Entry 8YBJ (electron microscopy, 2.38 A resolution); this record covers chains F and I of the 10 polymer chains in the assembly.

[Chain F]
Protein: Histone H4
Source organism: Homo sapiens
Reference sequence: P62805 (H4_HUMAN); residues 0-102 here correspond to UniProt positions 1-103 (UniProt number = residue number + 1)
Chain sequence (106 residues; numbered -3 to 102; the number before each row is that of its first residue; numbers below 1 keep their minus sign (Gly-3 is residue -3)):
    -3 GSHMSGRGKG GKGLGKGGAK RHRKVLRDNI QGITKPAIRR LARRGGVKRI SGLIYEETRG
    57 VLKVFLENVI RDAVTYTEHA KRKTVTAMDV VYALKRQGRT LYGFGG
Not modelled in the structure: -3 to 21
Differences from the reference sequence: expression tag (-3 to -1)
Swiss-Prot annotation at these positions:
  - DNA-binding region: Lys16 to Lys20
  - modified residue: Ser1 (N-acetylserine), Arg3 (Asymmetric dimethylarginine), Lys5 (N6-(2-hydroxyisobutyryl)lysine), Lys8 (N6-(2-hydroxyisobutyryl)lysine), Lys12 (N6-(2-hydroxyisobutyryl)lysine), Lys16 (N6-(2-hydroxyisobutyryl)lysine), Lys20 (N6,N6,N6-trimethyllysine), Lys31 (N6-(2-hydroxyisobutyryl)lysine), Lys44 (N6-(2-hydroxyisobutyryl)lysine), Ser47 (Phosphoserine), Tyr51 (Phosphotyrosine), Lys59 (N6-(2-hydroxyisobutyryl)lysine), Lys77 (N6-(2-hydroxyisobutyryl)lysine), Lys79 (N6-(2-hydroxyisobutyryl)lysine), Thr80 (Phosphothreonine), Tyr88 (Phosphotyrosine), Lys91 (N6-(2-hydroxyisobutyryl)lysine)
  - cross-link (Glycyl lysine isopeptide (Lys-Gly)): Lys12 (interchain with G-Cter in SUMO2), Lys20 (interchain with G-Cter in SUMO2), Lys31 (interchain with G-Cter in SUMO2), Lys59 (interchain with G-Cter in SUMO2), Lys79 (interchain with G-Cter in SUMO2), Lys91 (interchain with G-Cter in SUMO2)

[Chain I]
Molecule: 145-nt DNA strand
Source organism: synthetic construct
Sequence (145 nucleotides; each row starts with the number of its first residue; numbers below 1 keep their minus sign (DA-72 is residue -72)):
   -72 ATCAGAATCC CGGTGCCGAG GCCGCTCAAT TGGTCGTAGA CAGCTCTAGC ACCGCTTAAA
   -12 CGCACGTACG CGCTGTCCCC CGCGTTTTAA CCGCCAAGGG GATTACTCCC TAGTCTCCAG
    48 GCACGTGTCA GATATATACA TCGAT

[Chain F / chain I interface]
Contacting residue pairs (11; chain F residue first):
  Arg35(F) - DC8(I)  salt bridge to the phosphate
  Arg45(F) - DC7(I)  phosphate contact
  Arg45(F) - DC8(I)  phosphate contact
  Ile46(F) - DC7(I)  sugar contact
  Ile46(F) - DC8(I)  hydrogen bond to the phosphate
  Ser47(F) - DC7(I)  sugar contact
  Gly48(F) - DC7(I)  hydrogen bond to the phosphate
  Arg78(F) - DG28(I)  phosphate contact
  Lys79(F) - DG27(I)  phosphate contact
  Lys79(F) - DG28(I)  hydrogen bond to the phosphate
  Thr80(F) - DG28(I)  hydrogen bond to the phosphate
Also at the interface, not in a pair above, chain F (10 interface residues in all): Lys44, Lys77
Also at the interface, not in a pair above, chain I (5 interface residues in all): DA29

[In short]
10 residues of chain F and 5 residues of chain I are in contact, with 4 hydrogen bonds and 1 salt bridge.
Polar pairs include Ile46(F)-DC8(I), Gly48(F)-DC7(I) and Lys79(F)-DG28(I). UniProt lists a DNA-binding region
on chain F.
Chain F is Histone H4 (Homo sapiens) and chain I is a 145-nt DNA strand (synthetic construct); the structure,
Cryo-EM structure of human nucleosome core particle composed of the Widom 601 DNA sequence, was determined by
electron microscopy, deposited together with 8YBK.
